PDB entry 6QL5 | electron microscopy, 2.80 A resolution | chains I and O of the 18 polymer chains in the assembly

== Chain I ==
Protein: Fatty acid synthase subunit beta
Source organism: Saccharomyces cerevisiae
Notes: EC 2.3.1.86, 4.2.1.59, 1.3.1.9, 2.3.1.38, 2.3.1.39, 3.1.2.14
UniProtKB: P07149 (FAS1_YEAST); aligned to UniProt positions 5-2030 over residues 5-2036 (the alignment contains insertions or deletions, so no single offset holds)
Chain sequence (2040 residues; numbered 5 to 2050; 6 numbers in that range are skipped by the numbering (no residue carries them; nothing is unmodelled there); the number before each row is that of its first residue):
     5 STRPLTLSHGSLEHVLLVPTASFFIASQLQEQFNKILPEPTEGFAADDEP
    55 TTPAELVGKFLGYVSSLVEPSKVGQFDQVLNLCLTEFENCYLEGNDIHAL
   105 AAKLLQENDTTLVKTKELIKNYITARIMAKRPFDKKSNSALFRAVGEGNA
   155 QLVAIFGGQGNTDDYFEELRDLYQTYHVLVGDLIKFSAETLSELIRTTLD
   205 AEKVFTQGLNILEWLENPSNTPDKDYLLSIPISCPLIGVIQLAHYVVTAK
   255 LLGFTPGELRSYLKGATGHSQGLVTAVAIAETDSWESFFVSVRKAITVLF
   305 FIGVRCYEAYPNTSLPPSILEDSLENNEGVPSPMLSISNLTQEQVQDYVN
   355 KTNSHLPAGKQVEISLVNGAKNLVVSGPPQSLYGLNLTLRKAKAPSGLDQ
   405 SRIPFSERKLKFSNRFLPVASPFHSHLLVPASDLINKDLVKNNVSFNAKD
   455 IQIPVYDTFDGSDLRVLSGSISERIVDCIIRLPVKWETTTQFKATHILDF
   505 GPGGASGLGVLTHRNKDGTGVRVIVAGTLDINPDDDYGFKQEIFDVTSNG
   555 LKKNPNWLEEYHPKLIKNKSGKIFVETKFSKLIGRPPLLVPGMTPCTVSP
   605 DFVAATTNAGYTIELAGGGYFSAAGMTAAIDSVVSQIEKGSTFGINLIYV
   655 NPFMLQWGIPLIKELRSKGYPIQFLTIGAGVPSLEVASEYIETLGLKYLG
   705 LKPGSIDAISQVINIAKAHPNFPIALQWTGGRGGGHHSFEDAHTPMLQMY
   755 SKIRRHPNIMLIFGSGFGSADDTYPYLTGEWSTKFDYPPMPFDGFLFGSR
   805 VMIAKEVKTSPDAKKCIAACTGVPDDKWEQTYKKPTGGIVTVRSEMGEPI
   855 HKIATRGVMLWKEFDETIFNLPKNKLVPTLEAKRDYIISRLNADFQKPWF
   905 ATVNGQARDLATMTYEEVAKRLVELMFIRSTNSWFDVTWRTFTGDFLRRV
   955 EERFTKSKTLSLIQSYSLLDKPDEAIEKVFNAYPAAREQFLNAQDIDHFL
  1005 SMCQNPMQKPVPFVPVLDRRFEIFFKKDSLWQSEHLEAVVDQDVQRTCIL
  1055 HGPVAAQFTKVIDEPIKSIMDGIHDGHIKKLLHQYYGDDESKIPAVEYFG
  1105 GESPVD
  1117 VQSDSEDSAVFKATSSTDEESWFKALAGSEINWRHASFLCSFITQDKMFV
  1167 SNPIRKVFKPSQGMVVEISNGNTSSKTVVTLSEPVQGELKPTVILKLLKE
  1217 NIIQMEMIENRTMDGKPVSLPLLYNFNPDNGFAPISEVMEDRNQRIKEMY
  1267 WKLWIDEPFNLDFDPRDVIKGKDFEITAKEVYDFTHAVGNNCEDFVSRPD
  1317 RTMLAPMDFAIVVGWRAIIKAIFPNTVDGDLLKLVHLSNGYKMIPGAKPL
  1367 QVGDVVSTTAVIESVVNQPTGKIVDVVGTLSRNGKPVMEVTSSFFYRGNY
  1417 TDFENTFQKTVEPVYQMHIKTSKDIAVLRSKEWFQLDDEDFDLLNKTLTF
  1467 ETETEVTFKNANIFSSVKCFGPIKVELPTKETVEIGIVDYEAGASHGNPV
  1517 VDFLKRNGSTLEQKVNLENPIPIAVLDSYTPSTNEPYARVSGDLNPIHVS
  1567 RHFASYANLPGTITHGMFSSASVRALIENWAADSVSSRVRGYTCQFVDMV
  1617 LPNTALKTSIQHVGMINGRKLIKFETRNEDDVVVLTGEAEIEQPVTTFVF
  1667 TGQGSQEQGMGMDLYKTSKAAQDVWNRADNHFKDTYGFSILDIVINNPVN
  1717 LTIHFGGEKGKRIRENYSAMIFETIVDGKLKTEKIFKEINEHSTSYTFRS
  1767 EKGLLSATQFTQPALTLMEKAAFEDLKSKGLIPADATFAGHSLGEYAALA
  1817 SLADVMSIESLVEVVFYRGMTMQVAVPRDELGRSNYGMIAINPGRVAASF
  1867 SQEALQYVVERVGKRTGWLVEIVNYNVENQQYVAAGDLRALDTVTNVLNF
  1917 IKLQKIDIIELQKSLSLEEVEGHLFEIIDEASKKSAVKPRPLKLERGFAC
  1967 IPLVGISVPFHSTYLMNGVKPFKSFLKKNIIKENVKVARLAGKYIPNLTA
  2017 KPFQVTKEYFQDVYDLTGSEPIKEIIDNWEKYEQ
Disordered / not traced: 1117-1120
UniProt features mapped onto this chain:
  - active site: Ser-274 (For acetyltransferase activity)
  - modified residue: Thr-733 (Phosphothreonine)
Ligand contacts:
  - FMN (flavin mononucleotide): Pro-595, Gly-596, Met-597, Thr-598, Pro-599, Cys-600, Asn-650, Ile-652, Gly-682, Ala-683, Lys-706, Thr-733, Arg-736, Gly-737, Gly-738, Gly-739, Ser-769, Gly-770, Leu-800, Phe-801, Gly-802, Ser-803, Met-806, Leu-1054, His-1055, Ala-1059
  - 4'-phosphopantetheine (PNS): Gln-163, Gly-164, Asn-165, His-273, Ser-274, Met-338, Leu-370, Asn-372, Asn-376, Val-378, Leu-421, Phe-427, His-428, Ser-510, Leu-515, Arg-518

== Chain O ==
Protein: Translation machinery-associated protein 17
Source organism: Saccharomyces cerevisiae
UniProtKB: Q12513 (TMA17_YEAST); residue numbers follow UniProt; this construct covers 3-150
Chain sequence (148 residues; numbered 3 to 150; the number before each row is that of its first residue):
     3 SAGGIRRPIQIEEFKTAISGMSDMELAQIKTEIENSINHLQRSNARLGKY
    53 IAKLEGADDRLEADDSDDLENIDSGDLALYKDSVRENEIVLNNYNERVDA
   103 LEQETVYRKTGHGKSKHEVEAKDNTNKGPDVDMDNSNVDVVTPNSIFI
Disordered / not traced: 60-76, 114-132
UniProt features mapped onto this chain:
  - modified residue (Phosphoserine): Ser-24, Ser-68

== Chain I / chain O interface ==
Residue-residue contacts (37):
  Lys-397(I) with Asp-78(O)
  Pro-399(I) with Asp-78(O); Tyr-82(O)
  Gly-401(I) with Tyr-52(O); Tyr-82(O)
  Leu-402(I) with Ser-85(O)
  Asp-403(I) with Ser-85(O), hydrogen bond (backbone-side chain)
  Arg-406(I) with Glu-88(O), salt bridge
  Ile-407(I) with Leu-81(O), hydrophobic
  Lys-413(I) with Asp-78(O)
  Tyr-653(I) with Ile-7(O)
  Val-654(I) with Pro-10(O); Ile-11(O); Gln-12(O)
  Asn-655(I) with Gln-12(O); Glu-15(O)
  Pro-656(I) with Ala-4(O); Ile-11(O), hydrophobic
  Phe-657(I) with Glu-15(O); Thr-18(O); Ala-19(O)
  Leu-659(I) with Ala-4(O), hydrophobic
  Gln-660(I) with Ala-19(O), hydrogen bond (side chain-backbone); Met-23(O)
  Ala-683(I) with Arg-9(O), hydrogen bond (backbone-side chain)
  Gly-684(I) with Arg-9(O)
  Met-850(I) with Pro-10(O); Ile-11(O); Gln-12(O); Ile-91(O); Asn-95(O)
  Glu-852(I) with Arg-9(O), salt bridge; Pro-10(O)
  Gln-1008(I) with Glu-14(O)
  Pro-1010(I) with Glu-14(O)
  Lys-1031(I) with Glu-14(O), salt bridge; Glu-15(O), salt bridge
Other interface residues (no listed pair), chain I (25 interface residues in all): Val-690, Asn-1009, Met-1011
Other interface residues (no listed pair), chain O (23 interface residues in all): Ser-3, Gly-5, Phe-16, Gly-22

== Summary ==
The interface between chain I and chain O involves 25 residues on one side and 23 on the other, with 3
hydrogen bonds and 4 salt bridges. Polar contacts include Arg-406(I)/Glu-88(O), Glu-852(I)/Arg-9(O) and
Lys-1031(I)/Glu-14(O). Ligands of chain I: 4'-phosphopantetheine and flavin mononucleotide.
Here chain I is Fatty acid synthase subunit beta and chain O is Translation machinery-associated protein 17,
both from Saccharomyces cerevisiae. Entry 6QL5 (Structure of fatty acid synthase complex with bound gamma
subunit from Saccharomyces cerevisiae at 2.8 angstrom) was determined by electron microscopy together with
6QL6, 6QL7 and 6QL9 from the same study.
